7XFC - chains C and I of the 10 polymer chains in the assembly; structure by electron microscopy, 2.90 A resolution.

Chain C:
Name: Histone H2A type 1
Source organism: Xenopus laevis
Reference sequence: P06897 (H2A1_XENLA); residues 0-129 here correspond to UniProt positions 1-130 (UniProt number = residue number + 1)
Sequence (130 residues; row label = number of the first residue in the row; numbering starts at 0):
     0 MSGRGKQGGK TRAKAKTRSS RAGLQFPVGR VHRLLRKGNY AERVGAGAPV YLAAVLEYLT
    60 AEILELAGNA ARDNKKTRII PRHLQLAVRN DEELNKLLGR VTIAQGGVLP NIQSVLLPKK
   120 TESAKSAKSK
Disordered / not traced: 0-9, 119-129
Sequence notes: conflict Arg99 (Gly100 in P06897)
Curated features (UniProtKB/Swiss-Prot):
  - modified residue: Ser1 (N-acetylserine), Lys5 (N6-(2-hydroxyisobutyryl)lysine), Lys9 (N6-(2-hydroxyisobutyryl)lysine), Lys36 (N6-(2-hydroxyisobutyryl)lysine), Lys74 (N6-(2-hydroxyisobutyryl)lysine), Lys75 (N6-(2-hydroxyisobutyryl)lysine), Lys95 (N6-(2-hydroxyisobutyryl)lysine), Gln104 (N5-methylglutamine), Lys118 (N6-(2-hydroxyisobutyryl)lysine)
  - cross-link (Glycyl lysine isopeptide (Lys-Gly)): Lys13 (interchain with G-Cter in ubiquitin), Lys15 (interchain with G-Cter in ubiquitin), Lys119 (interchain with G-Cter in ubiquitin)

Chain I:
Molecule: 152-nt DNA strand
Source organism: Xenopus laevis
Sequence (152 nucleotides; each row starts with the number of its first residue; numbers below 1 keep their minus sign (DA-77 is residue -77)):
   -77 ATGCACAGGA TGTATATATC TGACACGTGC CTGGAGACTA GGGAGTAITC CCCTTGGCGG
   -17 TTAAAACGCG GGGGACAGCG CGTACGTGCG TTTAAGCGGT GCTAGAGCTG TCTACGACCA
    43 ATTGAGCGGC CTCGGCACCG GGATTCTCCA GG
Disordered / not traced: -77 to -71, 73-74

Interface between chain C and chain I:
Residue-residue contacts - 12 pairs, chain C then chain I:
  Arg11(C) with DG-42(I), sugar contact
  Ala12(C) with DA-41(I), phosphate contact
  Lys13(C) with DG-42(I), sugar contact
  Lys15(C) with DA-43(I), phosphate contact; DG-42(I), hydrogen bond to the phosphate
  Thr16(C) with DA-43(I), phosphate contact
  Arg17(C) with DA-43(I), salt bridge to the phosphate
  Arg20(C) with DG-42(I), salt bridge to the phosphate
  Gly28(C) with DA-43(I), phosphate contact
  Arg32(C) with DG-44(I), salt bridge to the phosphate
  Arg42(C) with DG-35(I), sugar contact
  Arg77(C) with DC-54(I), sugar contact
Also at the interface, not in a pair above, chain C (13 interface residues in all): Ala14, Arg29

Summary:
13 residues of chain C face 6 of chain I across their interface, with 1 hydrogen bond and 3 salt bridges.
Polar contacts include Lys15(C)-DG-42(I), Arg17(C)-DA-43(I) and Arg20(C)-DG-42(I).
Chain C is Histone H2A type 1 and chain I is a 152-nt DNA strand, both from Xenopus laevis; the structure,
Structure of nucleosome-DI complex (-30I, Apo state), was determined by electron microscopy together with
7XFH, 7XFI, 7XFJ, 7XFL, 7XFM and 7XFN from the same study.
